Entry 7MDM (electron microscopy, 4.86 A resolution (low resolution: residue-level contacts below are approximate; hydrogen-bond / salt-bridge calls are withheld)); this record covers chains B and A of the 6 polymer chains in the assembly.

[Chain B (and A)]
Molecule: Transitional endoplasmic reticulum ATPase
Organism: Homo sapiens
Notes: EC 3.6.4.6; chain A of this document is another copy of the same molecule, construct and numbering; everything in this record applies to it too
UniProt: P55072 (TERA_HUMAN); residues 1-806 here = UniProt positions 1-806
Amino-acid sequence (806 residues; each row starts with the number of its first residue):
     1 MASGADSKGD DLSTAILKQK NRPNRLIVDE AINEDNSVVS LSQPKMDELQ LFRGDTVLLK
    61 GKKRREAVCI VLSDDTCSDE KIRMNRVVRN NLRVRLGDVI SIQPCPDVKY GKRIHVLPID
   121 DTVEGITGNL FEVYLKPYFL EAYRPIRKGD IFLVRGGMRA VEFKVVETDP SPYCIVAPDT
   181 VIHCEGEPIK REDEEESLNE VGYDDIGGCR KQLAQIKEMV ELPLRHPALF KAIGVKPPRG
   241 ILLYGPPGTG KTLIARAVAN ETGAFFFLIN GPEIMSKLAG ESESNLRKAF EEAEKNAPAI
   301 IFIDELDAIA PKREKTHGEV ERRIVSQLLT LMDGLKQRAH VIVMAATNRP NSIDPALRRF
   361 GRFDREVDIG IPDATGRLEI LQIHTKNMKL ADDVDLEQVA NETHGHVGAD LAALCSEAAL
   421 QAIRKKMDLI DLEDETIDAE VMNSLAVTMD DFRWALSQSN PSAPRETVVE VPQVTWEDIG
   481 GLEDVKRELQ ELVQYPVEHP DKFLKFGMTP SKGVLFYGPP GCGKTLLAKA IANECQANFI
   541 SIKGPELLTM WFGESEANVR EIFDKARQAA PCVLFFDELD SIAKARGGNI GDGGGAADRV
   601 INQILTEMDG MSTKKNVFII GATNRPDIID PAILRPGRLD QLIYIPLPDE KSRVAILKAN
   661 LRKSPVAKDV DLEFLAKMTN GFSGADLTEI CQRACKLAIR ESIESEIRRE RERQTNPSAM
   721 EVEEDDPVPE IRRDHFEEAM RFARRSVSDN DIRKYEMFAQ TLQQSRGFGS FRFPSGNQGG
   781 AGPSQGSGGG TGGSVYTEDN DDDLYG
Disordered / not traced: 1-24, 583-597, 708-730, 764-806
Sequence notes: engineered mutation Pro464 (Leu in P55072)
Ligand contacts: ADP (adenosine-5'-diphosphate): Asp205, Ile206, Gly207, Gly208, Gly248, Thr249, Gly250, Lys251, Thr252, Leu253, Ile380, Gly408, Ala409
Curated features (UniProtKB/Swiss-Prot):
  - region: Thr797 to Gly806 (Interaction with UBXN6)
  - motif: Asp802 to Gly806 (PIM motif)
  - binding site (ATP): Pro247 to Leu253, Asn348, His384, Gly521 to Leu526
  - modified residue: Ala2 (N-acetylalanine), Ser3 (Phosphoserine), Ser7 (Phosphoserine), Ser13 (Phosphoserine), Ser37 (Phosphoserine), Lys315 (N6,N6,N6-trimethyllysine), Thr436 (Phosphothreonine), Ser462 (Phosphoserine), Lys502 (N6-acetyllysine), Lys505 (N6-acetyllysine), Lys668 (N6-acetyllysine), Ser702 (Phosphoserine), Lys754 (N6-acetyllysine), Ser770 (Phosphoserine), Ser775 (Phosphoserine), Ser787 (Phosphoserine), Tyr805 (Phosphotyrosine)
  - cross-link (Glycyl lysine isopeptide (Lys-Gly)): Lys8 (interchain with G-Cter in SUMO2), Lys18 (interchain with G-Cter in SUMO2)
  - natural variant: Arg95 (R95G: In IBMPFD1), Gly97 (G97E: In CMT2Y), Ile126 (I126F: In IBMPFD1; uncertain significance), Arg155 (R155C: In IBMPFD1; R155H: In FTDALS6 and IBMPFD1; R155L: In IBMPFD1; R155P: In IBMPFD1; R155S: In IBMPFD1), Arg159 (R159G: In FTDALS6; R159H: In IBMPFD1), Ala160 (A160T: In IBMPFD1; uncertain significance), Glu185 (E185K: In CMT2Y), Arg191 (R191Q: In FTDALS6 and IBMPFD1), Leu198 (L198W: In IBMPFD1), Ala232 (A232E: In IBMPFD1), Ile254 (I254F: In IBMPFD1; uncertain significance), Ile369 (I369T: In IBMPFD1; uncertain significance), 2 further natural variant entries in UniProt
  - mutagenesis: Phe52 to Asp55 (Abolishes interaction with NPLOC4; when associated with A-110), Arg53 (R53A: Minor effect on affinity for ATP and ADP), Arg86 (R86A: Strongly increased affinity for ATP. Strongly reduced affinity for ADP), Tyr110 (Y110A: Abolishes interaction with NPLOC4; when associated with 52-A--A-55), Arg113 to His115 (Severely reduced binding to DERL1), Phe131 (F131R: Severely reduced binding to DERL1), Leu140 (L140D: Severely reduced binding to DERL1), Asp179 (D179R: No effect on binding to DERL1), His183 (H183W: Severely reduced binding to DERL1), Lys251 (K251Q: Impairs ERAD degradation of HMGCR and does not inhibit interaction with RHBDD1; when associated with Q-524), Glu305 (E305Q: Defect in ubiquitin-dependent protein degradation by the proteasome; when associated with Q-578), Lys312 (K312A: Does not affect methylation by VCPKMT), 8 further mutagenesis entries in UniProt
From the paper describing this entry:
  - mutagenesis - L464P: decreased catalytic activity
  - mutagenesis - L464P (5.8fold): increased catalytic activity on p37
  - mutagenesis - L464P (12-fold): increased catalytic activity on p47
  - mutagenesis - E305Q: unchanged catalytic activity
  - mutagenesis - L464P: unchanged binding to NMS-873

[How chain B and chain A interact]
Pairs across the interface - 109 pairs, chain B then chain A:
  Glu124(B) - Lys231(A)
  Glu124(B) - Ala232(A)
  Glu124(B) - Ile233(A)
  Glu124(B) - Gly234(A)
  Glu124(B) - Gln337(A)
  Gly125(B) - Ala232(A)
  Gly157(B) - Ile233(A)
  Met158(B) - Gly234(A)
  Met158(B) - Val235(A)
  Pro247(B) - Arg359(A)
  Gly248(B) - Arg359(A)
  Thr252(B) - Arg359(A)
  Asn270(B) - Thr330(A)
  Pro272(B) - Ser326(A)
  Pro272(B) - Gln327(A)
  Pro272(B) - Leu329(A)
  Pro272(B) - Thr330(A)
  Met275(B) - Arg322(A)
  Met275(B) - Arg323(A)
  Met275(B) - Ser326(A)
  Ser276(B) - Gln327(A)
  Lys277(B) - Arg323(A)
  Leu278(B) - Gly280(A)
  Leu278(B) - Arg323(A)
  Ala279(B) - Arg323(A)
  Glu305(B) - Arg359(A)
  Lys315(B) - Lys312(A)
  Lys315(B) - Arg313(A)
  Lys315(B) - Glu314(A)
  Lys315(B) - Arg322(A)
  His317(B) - Arg313(A)
  His317(B) - Glu314(A)
  His317(B) - Thr316(A)
  His317(B) - His317(A)
  His317(B) - Gly318(A)
  His317(B) - Glu319(A)
  His317(B) - Arg322(A)
  Gly318(B) - Glu319(A)
  Val320(B) - Glu319(A)
  Val320(B) - Arg323(A)
  Glu321(B) - Glu319(A)
  Glu402(B) - Lys614(A)
  Ala409(B) - Phe360(A)
  Asp410(B) - Phe360(A)
  Ala413(B) - Phe360(A)
  Leu420(B) - Leu222(A)
  Leu420(B) - Pro238(A)
  Gln421(B) - Glu218(A)
  Ile423(B) - Leu222(A)
  Arg424(B) - Glu218(A)
  Arg424(B) - Met219(A)
  Arg424(B) - Leu222(A)
  Asp428(B) - His226(A)
  Leu429(B) - Glu80(A)
  Asp431(B) - Ile27(A)
  Glu433(B) - Arg225(A)
  Glu433(B) - His226(A)
  Ile437(B) - Ala228(A)
  Ile437(B) - Leu229(A)
  Ile437(B) - Ala232(A)
  Met442(B) - Ile233(A)
  Arg453(B) - Lys614(A)
  Trp454(B) - Glu218(A)
  Leu456(B) - Lys614(A)
  Leu456(B) - Lys615(A)
  Ser457(B) - Lys615(A)
  Gln458(B) - Lys615(A)
  Asn460(B) - Lys615(A)
  Pro461(B) - Asp564(A)
  Pro461(B) - Arg567(A)
  Arg465(B) - Asp609(A)
  Arg465(B) - Gly610(A)
  Pro545(B) - Asn602(A)
  Pro545(B) - Thr606(A)
  Glu546(B) - Thr606(A)
  Leu548(B) - Asn602(A)
  Thr549(B) - Gln603(A)
  Thr549(B) - Thr606(A)
  Phe552(B) - Glu554(A)
  Phe552(B) - Arg599(A)
  Asn660(B) - Met508(A)
  Lys663(B) - Gly507(A)
  Lys663(B) - Met508(A)
  Ser664(B) - Lys505(A)
  Ser664(B) - Phe506(A)
  Ser664(B) - Gly507(A)
  Ala685(B) - Pro636(A)
  Cys691(B) - Met508(A)
  Gln692(B) - Met508(A)
  Gln692(B) - Thr509(A)
  Cys695(B) - Phe506(A)
  Cys695(B) - Met508(A)
  Lys696(B) - Glu491(A)
  Lys696(B) - Pro510(A)
  Ile699(B) - Lys502(A)
  Ile699(B) - Phe503(A)
  Ile699(B) - Phe506(A)
  Arg700(B) - Asp484(A)
  Arg700(B) - Arg487(A)
  Arg700(B) - Glu491(A)
  Ser702(B) - Phe506(A)
  Ile703(B) - Tyr495(A)
  Ile703(B) - His499(A)
  Ala743(B) - Gln763(A)
  Arg744(B) - Leu762(A)
  Arg744(B) - Gln763(A)
  Arg745(B) - Gln763(A)
  Ser746(B) - Leu762(A)
  Ser746(B) - Gln763(A)
Other interface residues (no listed pair), chain B (75 interface residues in all): Ile126, Asp304, Glu314, Glu319, Ser416, Ser459, Ser462, Gly521, Thr525, Thr688, Glu689, Ile731
Other interface residues (no listed pair), chain A (73 interface residues in all): Val99, Glu221, Phe230, Lys236, Ala279, Glu283, Glu321, Ala356, Arg362, Asp364, Arg365, Glu366, Glu488, Arg635

[Summary]
The interface between chain B and chain A involves 75 residues on one side and 73 on the other. Chain B binds
ADP. Curated annotation (UniProt) lists 15 ATP-binding residues and 24 mutagenesis sites on chain B. From the
paper: L464P of chain B reduces catalytic activity; L464P of chain B increases catalytic activity on p37.
Chain B and chain A are both Transitional endoplasmic reticulum ATPase (Homo sapiens); the structure,
Structure of human p97 ATPase L464P mutant, was determined by electron microscopy, deposited together with
7MDO.
